PDB entry 4X4H | X-ray diffraction, 2.80 A resolution | chains A and B of the 6 polymer chains in the assembly

# Chain A (and B)
Molecule: Regulatory protein
From: Enterobacter sp. RFL1396
Notes: chain B of this document is another copy of the same molecule, construct and numbering; everything in this record applies to it too
UniProtKB: Q8GGH0 (Q8GGH0_9ENTR); numbering as in UniProt (aligned over 1-79)
Chain sequence (82 residues; numbered -2 to 79; the number before each row is that of its first residue; numbers below 1 keep their minus sign (Gly-2 is residue -2)):
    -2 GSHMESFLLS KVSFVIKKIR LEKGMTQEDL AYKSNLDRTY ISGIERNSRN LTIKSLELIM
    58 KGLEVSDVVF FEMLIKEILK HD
Not modelled in the structure: -2 to 1, 78-79 (chain B: -2 to 1, 79)
Differences from the reference sequence: expression tag (-2 to 0)

# Chain A / chain B interface
Pairs across the interface - 38 pairs, chain A then chain B:
  Ser3(A) - Glu54(B)  hydrogen bond
  Phe4(A) - Asp64(B)
  Leu5(A) - Ile50(B)  hydrophobic
  Leu5(A) - Glu54(B)
  Leu5(A) - Met57(B)  hydrophobic
  Leu5(A) - Phe68(B)  hydrophobic
  Asn47(A) - Thr49(B)  hydrogen bond
  Asn47(A) - Ile50(B)  hydrogen bond (side chain-backbone)
  Asn47(A) - Lys51(B)  hydrogen bond (side chain-backbone)
  Leu48(A) - Thr49(B)
  Leu48(A) - Ile50(B)  hydrogen bond (backbone-backbone)
  Thr49(A) - Asn47(B)  hydrogen bond
  Thr49(A) - Leu48(B)
  Thr49(A) - Thr49(B)
  Ile50(A) - Leu5(B)  hydrophobic
  Ile50(A) - Leu6(B)  hydrophobic
  Ile50(A) - Asn47(B)
  Ile50(A) - Leu48(B)  hydrogen bond (backbone-backbone)
  Ile50(A) - Ile50(B)  hydrophobic
  Lys51(A) - Glu2(B)  salt bridge
  Lys51(A) - Asn47(B)  hydrogen bond (backbone-side chain)
  Glu54(A) - Ser3(B)  hydrogen bond
  Glu54(A) - Phe4(B)
  Glu54(A) - Leu5(B)  hydrogen bond (side chain-backbone)
  Met57(A) - Leu5(B)  hydrophobic
  Asp64(A) - Leu5(B)
  Asp64(A) - Ile75(B)
  Val65(A) - Leu76(B)  hydrophobic
  Phe68(A) - Leu5(B)  hydrophobic
  Phe68(A) - Phe68(B)  hydrophobic
  Phe68(A) - Leu71(B)  hydrophobic
  Phe68(A) - Ile72(B)  hydrophobic
  Glu69(A) - Ile72(B)
  Leu71(A) - Phe68(B)  hydrophobic
  Ile72(A) - Glu69(B)
  Ile75(A) - Asp64(B)
  Ile75(A) - Val65(B)  hydrophobic
  Leu76(A) - Val65(B)  hydrophobic
Also at the interface, not in a pair above, chain A (19 interface residues in all): Leu6
Also at the interface, not in a pair above, chain B (22 interface residues in all): Val9, Leu53

# Summary
The interface between chain A and chain B involves 19 residues on one side and 22 on the other; the contacts
include 10 hydrogen bonds and 1 salt bridge. Among the polar pairs are Lys51(A)-Glu2(B), Ser3(A)-Glu54(B) and
Asn47(A)-Thr49(B).
Chain A and chain B are both Regulatory protein (Enterobacter sp. RFL1396); the structure, RADIATION DAMAGE TO
THE NUCLEOPROTEIN COMPLEX C.Esp1396I: DOSE (DWD) 35.7 MGy, was determined by X-ray diffraction, deposited
together with 4X4B, 4X4C, 4X4D, 4X4E, 4X4F, 4X4G and 4X4I.
